PDB entry 8BRI | electron microscopy, 3.90 A resolution | chains B and F of the 7 polymer chains in the assembly

== Chain B ==
Protein: Chemotaxis protein PomA
Source organism: Vibrio alginolyticus
UniProt: O06873 (POMA_VIBAL); numbering as in UniProt (aligned over 1-253)
Chain sequence (253 residues; numbered 1 to 253; the number before each row is that of its first residue):
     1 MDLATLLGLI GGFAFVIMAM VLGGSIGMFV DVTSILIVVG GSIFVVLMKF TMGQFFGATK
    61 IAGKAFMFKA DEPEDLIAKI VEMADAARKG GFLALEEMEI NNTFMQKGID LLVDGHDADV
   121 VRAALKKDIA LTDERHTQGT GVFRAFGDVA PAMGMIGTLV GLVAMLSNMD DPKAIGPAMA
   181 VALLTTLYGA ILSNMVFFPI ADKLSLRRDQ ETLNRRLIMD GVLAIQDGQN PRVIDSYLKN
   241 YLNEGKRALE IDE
Disordered / not traced: 1-19, 253

== Chain F ==
Protein: Flagellar motor protein
Source organism: Vibrio alginolyticus
UniProt: A0A2I3CFY6 (A0A2I3CFY6_VIBAX); numbering as in UniProt (aligned over 1-315)
Chain sequence (315 residues; each row starts with the number of its first residue):
     1 MDDEDNKCDC PPPGLPLWMG TFADLMSLLM CFFVLLLSFS EMDVLKFKQI AGSMKFAFGV
    61 QNQLEVKDIP KGTSIIAQEF RPGRPEPTPI DVIMQQTMDI TQQTLEFHEG ESERAGGTKR
   121 DEGKLTGGQS PETSTQNNES AEADMQQQQS KEMSQEMETL MESIKKALER EIEQGAIEVE
   181 NLGQQIVIRM REKGAFPEGS AFLQPKFRPL VRQIAELVKD VPGIVRVSGH TDNRPLDSEL
   241 YRSNWDLSSQ RAVSVAQEME KVRGFSHQRL RVRGMADTEP LLPNDSDENR ALNRRVEISI
   301 MQGEPLYSEE VPVIQ
Disordered / not traced: 1-10, 62-315

== Interface between chain B and chain F ==
Pairs across the interface (15):
  G27(B) - G59(F)
  M28(B) - F58(F)
  M28(B) - G59(F)
  M28(B) - V60(F)  hydrophobic
  P172(B) - Q49(F)
  P172(B) - S53(F)  hydrogen bond (backbone-side chain)
  I175(B) - I50(F)  hydrophobic
  I175(B) - S53(F)
  G176(B) - S53(F)
  G176(B) - A57(F)
  P177(B) - A57(F)
  M179(B) - M54(F)  hydrophobic
  M179(B) - F58(F)  hydrophobic
  A180(B) - A57(F)
  A180(B) - F58(F)  hydrophobic
Interface residues without a listed pair, chain B (12 interface residues in all): D31, K173, L183, L184

== In short ==
The interface between chain B and chain F involves 12 residues on one side and 8 on the other, with 1 hydrogen
bond. Its one hydrogen-bonded contact is P172(B)-S53(F).
Chain B is Chemotaxis protein PomA and chain F is Flagellar motor protein, both from Vibrio alginolyticus; the
structure, VaPomAB MSP1D1 nanodisc, was determined by electron microscopy (same publication as 8BRD).
